3CQ8 - chains P and A of the 3 polymer chains in the assembly; structure by X-ray diffraction, 2.50 A resolution.

[Chain P]
Molecule: 14-nt DNA strand
Sequence (14 nucleotides; numbered 102 to 115; the number before each row is that of its first residue):
   102 GCGGACTGCTTACC

[Chain A]
Name: DNA polymerase
From: Enterobacteria phage
Notes: EC 2.7.7.7; fragment: RB69 polymerase
UniProt: Q38087 (DPOL_BPR69); residue numbers follow UniProt; this construct covers 1-903
Amino-acid sequence (903 residues; each row starts with the number of its first residue):
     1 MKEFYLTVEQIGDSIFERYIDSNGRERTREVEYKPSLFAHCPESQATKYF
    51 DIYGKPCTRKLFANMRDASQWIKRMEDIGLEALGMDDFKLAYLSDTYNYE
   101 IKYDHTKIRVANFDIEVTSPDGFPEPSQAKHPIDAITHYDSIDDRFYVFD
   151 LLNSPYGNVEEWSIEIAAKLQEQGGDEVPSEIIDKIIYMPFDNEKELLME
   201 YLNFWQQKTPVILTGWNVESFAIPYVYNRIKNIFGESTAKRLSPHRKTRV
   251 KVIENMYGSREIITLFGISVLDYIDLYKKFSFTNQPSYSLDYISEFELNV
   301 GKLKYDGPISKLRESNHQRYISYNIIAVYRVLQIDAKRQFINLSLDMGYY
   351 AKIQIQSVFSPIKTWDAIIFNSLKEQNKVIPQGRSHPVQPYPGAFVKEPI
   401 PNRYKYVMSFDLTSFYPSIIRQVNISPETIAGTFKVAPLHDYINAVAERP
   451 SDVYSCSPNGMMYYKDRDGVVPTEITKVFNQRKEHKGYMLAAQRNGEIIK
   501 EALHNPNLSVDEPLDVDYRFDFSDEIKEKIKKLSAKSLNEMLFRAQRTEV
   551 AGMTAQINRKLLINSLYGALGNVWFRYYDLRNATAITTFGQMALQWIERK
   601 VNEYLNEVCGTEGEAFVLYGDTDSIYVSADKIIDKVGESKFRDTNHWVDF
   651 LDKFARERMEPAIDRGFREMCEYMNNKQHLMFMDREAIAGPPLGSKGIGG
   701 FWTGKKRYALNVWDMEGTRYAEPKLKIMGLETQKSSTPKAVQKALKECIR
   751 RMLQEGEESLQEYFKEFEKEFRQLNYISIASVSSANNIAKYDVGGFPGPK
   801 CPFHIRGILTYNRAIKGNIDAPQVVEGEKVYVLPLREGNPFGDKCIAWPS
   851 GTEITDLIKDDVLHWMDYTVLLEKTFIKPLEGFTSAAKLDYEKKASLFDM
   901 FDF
Disordered / not traced: 903
Construct notes: engineered mutation Ala222 (Asp in Q38087), Ala327 (Asp in Q38087), Phe415 (Leu in Q38087)
Ion coordination: Ca2+ site 1 near Glu116 (its only coordinating residue here); Na+ site 1: Glu172, Glu177; Ca2+ site 2: Asp411, Leu412, Asp623 (together with dTTP); Ca2+ site 3: Asp411 (together with dTTP); Na+ site 2: Asn505, Asn507, Lys531; Na+ site 3: Gly610, Glu612; Ca2+ site 4: Glu660, Asp684; Ca2+ site 5 near Glu686 (its only coordinating residue here)
Ligand contacts: dTTP (TTP): Asp411, Leu412, Thr413, Ser414, Phe415, Tyr416, Pro417, Arg482, Lys486, Lys560, Asn564, Tyr567, Thr622, Asp623
Swiss-Prot annotation at these positions:
  - region: Thr248 to Thr264 (Beta hairpin), Lys705 to Tyr708 (Binding of DNA in B-conformation), Leu897 to Phe903 (Interaction with the polymerase clamp)
  - binding site (Mg(2+)): Asp114, Glu116, Asp411, Leu412, Asp623
  - binding site (substrate): Ser414, Tyr416, Arg482, Lys560
  - site: Asp621 (Optimization of metal coordination by the polymerase active site), Lys706 (Optimization of metal coordination by the polymerase active site), Asp714 (Essential for viral replication)
  - mutagenesis: Leu561 (L561A: No effect on the ability to recognize damaged DNA. Increase in probability of nucleotide incorporation), Ser565 (S565G: Increased incorporation efficiency of correct dNMPs; when associated with A-567), Tyr567 (Y567A: Inserts both dCMP and dAMP opposite 8-oxoG rapidly and with equal efficiency. 100-fold increase of dAMP and dGMP when situated opposite guanidinohydantoin ...), Asp621 (D621A: Drastic decrease in the efficiency of incorporation of dGMP), Lys706 (K706A: Almost complete loss of polymerase activity), Asp714 (D714A: Complete loss of viral replication)
From the paper describing this entry:
  - mutagenesis - L415F: unchanged catalytic activity on activated DNA
  - mutagenesis - L415F: increased catalytic activity on template 8-oxoG
  - mutagenesis - L415F: increased catalytic activity on abasic site
  - mutagenesis - L415F: increased catalytic activity on 8-oxo-G bypass efficiency
  - conformationally variable residues (side-chain flip): Asp411, Ser624
  - mutagenesis - D222A/D327A: abolished catalytic activity (exonuclease activity) (citing earlier work)
  - mutagenesis - L415F: unchanged catalytic activity on TTD

[Chain P / chain A interface]
Contacting residue pairs - 29 pairs, chain P then chain A:
  DT108(P) with Lys800(A), hydrogen bond to the base
  DG109(P) with Tyr791(A), phosphate contact; Lys800(A), hydrogen bond to the sugar
  DC110(P) with Lys790(A), salt bridge to the phosphate; Tyr791(A), hydrogen bond to the phosphate; His804(A), phosphate contact
  DT111(P) with Ser783(A), sugar contact; Ser784(A), phosphate contact; Asn786(A), hydrogen bond to the phosphate; His804(A), salt bridge to the phosphate
  DT112(P) with Asn284(A), sugar contact; Ser736(A), sugar contact; Val782(A), phosphate contact; Ser783(A), phosphate contact; Ser784(A), hydrogen bond to the phosphate
  DA113(P) with Asn284(A), hydrogen bond to the phosphate; Gly729(A), phosphate contact; Gln733(A), sugar contact; Lys734(A), sugar contact; Ser735(A), hydrogen bond to the phosphate
  DC114(P) with Lys706(A), hydrogen bond to the base; Met728(A), phosphate contact; Gly729(A), hydrogen bond to the phosphate
  DC115(P) with Asp621(A), sugar contact; Thr622(A), sugar contact; Tyr626(A), phosphate contact; Lys706(A), sugar contact; Tyr708(A), hydrogen bond to the phosphate; Met728(A), phosphate contact
Other interface residues (no listed pair), chain A (24 interface residues in all): Asp623, Ile727, Pro802, Ile805

[Overview]
8 residues of chain P face 24 of chain A across their interface, with 10 hydrogen bonds and 2 salt bridges.
Among the polar pairs are DT108(P)-Lys800(A), DC114(P)-Lys706(A) and DG109(P)-Lys800(A). Bound to chain A:
dTTP. From the paper: L415F of chain A increases catalytic activity on template 8-oxoG; conformational
variability at Asp411(A) and Ser624(A).
Chain P is a 14-nt DNA strand and chain A is DNA polymerase (Enterobacteria phage); the structure, Ternary
complex of the L415F mutant RB69 exo(-)polymerase, was determined by X-ray diffraction.
